7YKL - chains F and E of the 6 polymer chains in the assembly; structure by electron microscopy, 5.60 A resolution (low resolution: residue-level contacts below are approximate; hydrogen-bond / salt-bridge calls are withheld).

[Chain F (and E)]
Molecule: ATPase family gene 2 protein
From: Saccharomyces cerevisiae
Notes: EC 3.6.4.10; chain E of this document is another copy of the same molecule, construct and numbering; everything in this record applies to it too
Reference sequence: P32794 (AFG2_YEAST); residue numbers follow UniProt; this construct covers 1-780
Amino-acid sequence (780 residues; numbered 1 to 780; the number before each row is that of its first residue):
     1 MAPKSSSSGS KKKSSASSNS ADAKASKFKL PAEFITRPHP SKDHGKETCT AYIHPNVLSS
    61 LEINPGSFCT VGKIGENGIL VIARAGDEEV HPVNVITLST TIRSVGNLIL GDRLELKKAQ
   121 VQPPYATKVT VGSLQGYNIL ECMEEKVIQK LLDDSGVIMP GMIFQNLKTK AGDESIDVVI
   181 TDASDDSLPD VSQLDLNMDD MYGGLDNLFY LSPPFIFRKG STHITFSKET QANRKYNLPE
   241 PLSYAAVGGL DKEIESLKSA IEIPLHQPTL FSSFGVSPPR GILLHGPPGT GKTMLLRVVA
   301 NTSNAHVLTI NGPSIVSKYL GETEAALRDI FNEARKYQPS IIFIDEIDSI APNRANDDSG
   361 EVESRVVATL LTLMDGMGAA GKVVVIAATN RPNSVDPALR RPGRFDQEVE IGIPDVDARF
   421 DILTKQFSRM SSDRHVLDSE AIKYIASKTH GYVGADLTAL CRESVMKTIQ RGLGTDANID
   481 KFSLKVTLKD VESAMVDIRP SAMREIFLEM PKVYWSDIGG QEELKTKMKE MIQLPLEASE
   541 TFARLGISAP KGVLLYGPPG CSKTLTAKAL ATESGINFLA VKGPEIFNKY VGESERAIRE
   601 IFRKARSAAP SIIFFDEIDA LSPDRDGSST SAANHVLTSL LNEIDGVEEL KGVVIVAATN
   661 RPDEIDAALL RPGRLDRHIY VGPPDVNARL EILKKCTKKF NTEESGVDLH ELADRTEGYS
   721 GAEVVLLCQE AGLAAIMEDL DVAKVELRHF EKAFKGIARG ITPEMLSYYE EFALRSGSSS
Disordered / not traced: 1-27, 206-219, 777-780
Ligand contacts: ATP (adenosine-5'-triphosphate): Pro287, Pro288, Gly289, Thr290, Gly291, Lys292, Thr293, Met294, Asp345, Asn390, Ile422, Gly454, Ala455, Leu457, Thr458
Swiss-Prot annotation at these positions:
  - binding site (ATP): Gly286 to Thr293, Gly557 to Thr564
  - mutagenesis: Phe343 (F343L: In dgr1-sup*; moderate loss of catalytic activity. No growth defect. Restores growth and formation of 60S ribosomal subunit maturation but not catalytic activity or oligomerization ...), Glu346 (E346Q: Reduces basal and RLP24-dependent ATPase activity. Increases interaction with RLP24. Slightly reduces RLP24 release. Does not affect composition of pre-60S ribosomal particles or growth), Leu457 (L457S: In afg2-18, drg1-18 or drg1-ts; temperature sensitive mutant. At the restrictive temperature of 37 degrees Celsius, impaired growth ...), Cys561 to Ser562 (Increases ATPase activity and reduces affinity for ATP. Mild defect in oligomerization), Cys561 (C561T: In drg1-11; severe loss of ATPase activity. Severe loss of oligomerization. Resistant to diazaborine-mediated growth inhibition), Ser562 (S562G: Increases ATPase activity. Loss of oligomerization), Ala569 (A569V: In drg1-3; resistant to diazaborine-mediated growth inhibition), Glu617 (E617Q: Increases basal ATPase activity. Reduces RLP24-mediated activation. Does not affect interaction with RLP24 ...), Val725 (V725E: In drg1-1; slight loss of ATPase activity. No effect on affinity for ATP or oligomerization. Resistant to diazaborine-mediated growth inhibition ...)

[How chain F and chain E interact]
Residue-residue contacts - 58 pairs, chain F then chain E:
  Ile263(F) - Gln470(E)
  Leu270(F) - Lys481(E)
  Ser272(F) - Arg234(E)
  Ser272(F) - Asn237(E)
  Ser273(F) - Lys481(E)
  Phe274(F) - Arg434(E)
  Phe274(F) - Val465(E)
  Phe274(F) - Ile469(E)
  Phe274(F) - Lys481(E)
  Gly275(F) - Arg429(E)
  Val276(F) - Arg429(E)
  Val276(F) - Arg462(E)
  Ser277(F) - Arg462(E)
  Pro278(F) - Arg462(E)
  Tyr319(F) - Lys318(E)
  Arg354(F) - Ser394(E)
  Ala355(F) - Tyr590(E)
  Asp358(F) - Asp357(E)
  Arg365(F) - Pro313(E)
  Thr372(F) - Asn311(E)
  Gly376(F) - Glu76(E)
  Ala379(F) - Asn237(E)
  Ala379(F) - Pro239(E)
  Ala380(F) - Asn237(E)
  Pro402(F) - Asp456(E)
  Pro402(F) - Ala459(E)
  Asp406(F) - Arg462(E)
  Asp406(F) - Glu463(E)
  Gln407(F) - Met466(E)
  Glu530(F) - Met737(E)
  Leu534(F) - Met737(E)
  Phe542(F) - Ile736(E)
  Arg544(F) - Lys699(E)
  Arg544(F) - Asp741(E)
  Leu545(F) - Lys699(E)
  Leu545(F) - Ile736(E)
  Leu545(F) - Asp741(E)
  Ile547(F) - Phe700(E)
  Ile547(F) - Gln729(E)
  Ile547(F) - Leu733(E)
  Ser548(F) - Gln729(E)
  Ser548(F) - Leu733(E)
  Pro550(F) - Leu733(E)
  Val591(F) - Lys589(E)
  Gly592(F) - Lys589(E)
  Arg603(F) - Pro500(E)
  Arg603(F) - Ser501(E)
  Arg606(F) - Arg499(E)
  Ser607(F) - Arg499(E)
  Ala609(F) - Arg499(E)
  His635(F) - Asn588(E)
  His635(F) - Lys589(E)
  Asn642(F) - Pro584(E)
  Val647(F) - Lys582(E)
  Arg671(F) - Leu726(E)
  Pro672(F) - Leu726(E)
  Gly673(F) - Leu726(E)
  Ser776(F) - Gly756(E)
Other interface residues (no listed pair), chain F (53 interface residues in all): Pro279, Glu324, Arg328, Arg335, Arg400, Gly403, Gly546, Ala549, Pro610, Glu649, Asp676
Other interface residues (no listed pair), chain E (50 interface residues in all): Ile74, Gly75, Leu238, Ser314, Asp348, Met430, His450, Ile498, Ala502, Phe587, Gly732, Val742, Ile757

[In short]
53 residues of chain F and 50 residues of chain E are in contact. Bound to chain F: ATP. Curated annotation
(UniProt) lists 16 ATP-binding residues and 8 mutagenesis sites on chain F.
Both chains are ATPase family gene 2 protein (Saccharomyces cerevisiae). Entry 7YKL (Cryo-EM structure of Drg1
hexamer treated with AMPPNP) was determined by electron microscopy (same publication as 7WBB, 7WD3, 7YKK, 7YKT
and 7YKZ).
